PDB entry 3CRK | X-ray diffraction, 2.30 A resolution | chains A and B of the 4 polymer chains in the assembly

== Chain A (and B) ==
Name: Pyruvate dehydrogenase [lipoamide] kinase isozyme 2, mitochondrial
Source organism: Rattus norvegicus
Notes: EC 2.7.11.2; chain B of this document is another copy of the same molecule, construct and numbering; everything in this record applies to it too
UniProt: Q64536 (PDK2_RAT); residues 1-407 here = UniProt positions 1-407
Amino-acid sequence (407 residues; numbered 1 to 407; the number before each row is that of its first residue):
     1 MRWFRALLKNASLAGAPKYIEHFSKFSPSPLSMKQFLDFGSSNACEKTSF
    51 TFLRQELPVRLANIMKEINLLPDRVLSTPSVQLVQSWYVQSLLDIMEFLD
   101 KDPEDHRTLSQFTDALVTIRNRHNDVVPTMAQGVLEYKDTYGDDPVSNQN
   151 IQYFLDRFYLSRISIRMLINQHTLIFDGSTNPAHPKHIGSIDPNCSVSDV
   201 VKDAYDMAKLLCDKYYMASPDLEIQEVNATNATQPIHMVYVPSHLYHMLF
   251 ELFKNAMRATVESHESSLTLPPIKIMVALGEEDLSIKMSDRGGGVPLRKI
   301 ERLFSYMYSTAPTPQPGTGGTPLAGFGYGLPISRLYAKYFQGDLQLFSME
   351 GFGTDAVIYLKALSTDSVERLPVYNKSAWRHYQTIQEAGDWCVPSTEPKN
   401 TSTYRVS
Not modelled in the structure: 1-11, 178-184, 313-326, 403-407 (chain B: 1-11, 178-186, 313-326, 405-407)
Swiss-Prot annotation at these positions:
  - binding site (ATP): E251 to R258, D290, S309, T310, G325 to L330
  - modified residue: Y215 (Phosphotyrosine), Y216 (Phosphotyrosine), K376 (N6-succinyllysine)
Bound ions: K+: S24, Y374
What the authors report for this chain:
  - conformationally variable residues (order/disorder transition): G178 to P185, V393 to Y404
  - self-association interface (contacts with another copy of this molecule); pairs are residue here / residue on that copy: N43-T403 (hydrogen bond)
  - K+ coordination: S24, F26, N63, Y374

== Interface between chain A and chain B ==
Pairs across the interface - 113 pairs, chain A then chain B:
  S27(A) with C392(B)
  P28(A) with C392(B), hydrophobic
  P30(A) with C392(B), hydrophobic; P394(B), hydrophobic
  Q35(A) with P398(B); K399(B), hydrogen bond (side chain-backbone); T401(B), hydrogen bond (backbone-side chain)
  D38(A) with T401(B); S402(B)
  F39(A) with T401(B), hydrogen bond (backbone-side chain)
  S42(A) with T403(B)
  N43(A) with T403(B)
  Y153(A) with D390(B), hydrogen bond
  R157(A) with D390(B), salt bridge; W391(B)
  L160(A) with W391(B), hydrophobic
  V227(A) with G351(B); F352(B), hydrophobic
  A229(A) with G351(B)
  M276(A) with M349(B), hydrophobic; F352(B), hydrophobic
  A278(A) with E350(B)
  L279(A) with E350(B)
  G280(A) with E350(B)
  E281(A) with E350(B), hydrogen bond (backbone-side chain)
  E282(A) with P296(B); R298(B), salt bridge; E350(B), hydrogen bond (backbone-side chain)
  D283(A) with P296(B); L297(B), hydrogen bond (side chain-backbone); E350(B), hydrogen bond (backbone-side chain)
  S285(A) with M349(B)
  K287(A) with M349(B)
  P296(A) with E282(B); D283(B)
  L297(A) with D283(B), hydrogen bond (backbone-side chain); D343(B); Q345(B); Y359(B), hydrophobic
  R298(A) with E282(B), salt bridge
  D343(A) with L297(B)
  Q345(A) with L297(B); F347(B)
  F347(A) with F347(B), hydrophobic; V357(B), hydrophobic; Y359(B)
  S348(A) with Y359(B), hydrogen bond (backbone-side chain)
  M349(A) with M276(B); S285(B); K287(B)
  E350(A) with A278(B); L279(B); G280(B); E281(B), hydrogen bond (side chain-backbone); E282(B), hydrogen bond (side chain-backbone); D283(B), hydrogen bond (side chain-backbone)
  G351(A) with V227(B); A229(B)
  F352(A) with V227(B), hydrophobic; M276(B), hydrophobic
  D355(A) with K287(B), salt bridge
  Y359(A) with L297(B), hydrophobic; F347(B); S348(B), hydrogen bond (side chain-backbone)
  V368(A) with P394(B), hydrophobic
  R370(A) with W391(B)
  L371(A) with W391(B); C392(B), hydrogen bond (backbone-backbone)
  P372(A) with W391(B)
  V373(A) with G389(B); D390(B), hydrogen bond (backbone-backbone); W391(B); C392(B), hydrophobic
  N375(A) with G389(B), hydrogen bond (side chain-backbone)
  S377(A) with E387(B), hydrogen bond; A388(B), hydrogen bond (side chain-backbone)
  A378(A) with D390(B)
  R380(A) with E387(B), salt bridge
  H381(A) with D390(B), salt bridge
  E387(A) with S377(B), hydrogen bond; R380(B), salt bridge
  A388(A) with N375(B)
  G389(A) with V373(B); N375(B), hydrogen bond (backbone-side chain); S377(B)
  D390(A) with Y153(B), hydrogen bond; R157(B), salt bridge; P372(B); V373(B), hydrogen bond (backbone-backbone); S377(B), hydrogen bond (backbone-side chain); H381(B), salt bridge
  W391(A) with R157(B); L160(B), hydrophobic; R370(B); L371(B); P372(B); V373(B)
  C392(A) with S27(B); P28(B); P30(B), hydrophobic; L371(B), hydrogen bond (backbone-backbone); V373(B), hydrophobic
  P394(A) with P30(B), hydrophobic; V368(B), hydrophobic
  P398(A) with Q35(B)
  K399(A) with Q35(B), hydrogen bond (backbone-side chain)
  T401(A) with Q35(B), hydrogen bond (side chain-backbone); D38(B); F39(B); N43(B), hydrogen bond (backbone-side chain)
  S402(A) with D38(B); S42(B); N43(B)
Also at the interface, not in a pair above, chain A (61 interface residues in all): S41, D156, V295, L346, V393
Also at the interface, not in a pair above, chain B (61 interface residues in all): I286, V295, D355, A378, V393

== Summary ==
The chain A/chain B interface involves 61 residues from each chain, with 28 hydrogen bonds and 9 salt bridges.
Polar pairs include R157(A)-D390(B), E282(A)-R298(B) and D355(A)-K287(B). UniProt lists 17 ATP-binding
residues on chain A. From the paper: K+ coordination by S24(A), F26(A) and N63(A) among others; conformational
variability at G178(A) and V393(A).
Both chains are Pyruvate dehydrogenase [lipoamide] kinase isozyme 2, mitochondrial (Rattus norvegicus). Entry
3CRK (Crystal structure of the PDHK2-L2 complex) was determined by X-ray diffraction, deposited together with
3CRL.
